5KRI - chains A and C of the 4 polymer chains in the assembly; structure by X-ray diffraction, 2.25 A resolution.

Chain A:
Name: Estrogen receptor
Source organism: Homo sapiens
Notes: fragment: ligand-binding domain
UniProtKB: P03372 (ESR1_HUMAN), isoform P03372-3; residues 298-554 here correspond to UniProt positions 125-381 (UniProt number = residue number - 173)
Sequence (257 residues; numbered 298 to 554; the number before each row is that of its first residue):
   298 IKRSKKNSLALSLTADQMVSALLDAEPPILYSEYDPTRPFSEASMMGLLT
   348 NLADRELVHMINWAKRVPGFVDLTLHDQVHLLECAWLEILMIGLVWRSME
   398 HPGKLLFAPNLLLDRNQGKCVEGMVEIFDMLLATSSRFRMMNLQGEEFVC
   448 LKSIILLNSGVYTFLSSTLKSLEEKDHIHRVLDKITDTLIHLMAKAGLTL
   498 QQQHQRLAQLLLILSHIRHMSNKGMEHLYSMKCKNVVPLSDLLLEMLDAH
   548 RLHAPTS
Not modelled in the structure: 298-304, 332-333, 462-469, 549-554
Construct notes: engineered mutation Ser537 (Tyr364 in P03372)
Ligand contacts: 6WM ((8R,9S,13S,14S,16R,17S)-13-methyl-16-(phenylmethyl)-6,7,8,9,11,12,14,15,16,17-decahydrocyclopenta[a]phenanthrene-3,17-diol): Met343, Leu346, Thr347, Leu349, Ala350, Glu353, Leu384, Leu387, Met388, Leu391, Arg394, Phe404, Met421, Ile424, Leu428, His524, Leu525, Met528

Chain C:
Name: NCOA2
Notes: fragment: Nuclear receptor-interacting peptide
Sequence (14 residues; row label = number of the first residue in the row):
   686 KHKILHRLLQDSSS
Not modelled in the structure: 686, 697-699

Chain A / chain C interface:
Contacting residue pairs (22; chain A residue first):
  Ile358(A) - Leu690(C)  hydrophobic
  Ile358(A) - Leu693(C)  hydrophobic
  Ile358(A) - Leu694(C)  hydrophobic
  Asn359(A) - Asp696(C)
  Lys362(A) - Leu693(C)
  Lys362(A) - Leu694(C)
  Lys362(A) - Asp696(C)  hydrogen bond (side chain-backbone)
  Leu372(A) - His691(C)
  Leu372(A) - Leu694(C)  hydrophobic
  Val376(A) - Leu690(C)  hydrophobic
  Val376(A) - His691(C)
  Val376(A) - Leu694(C)  hydrophobic
  Leu379(A) - Leu690(C)  hydrophobic
  Leu379(A) - Leu694(C)  hydrophobic
  Glu380(A) - Lys688(C)  salt bridge
  Glu380(A) - Leu690(C)
  Asp538(A) - Ile689(C)
  Leu539(A) - Ile689(C)
  Leu539(A) - Leu693(C)  hydrophobic
  Glu542(A) - Lys688(C)
  Glu542(A) - Ile689(C)  hydrogen bond (side chain-backbone)
  Met543(A) - Leu690(C)  hydrophobic
Also at the interface, not in a pair above, chain A (13 interface residues in all): Phe367, Gln375
Also at the interface, not in a pair above, chain C (9 interface residues in all): His687, Gln695

Overview:
Chain A and chain C form an interface of 13 and 9 residues respectively; the contacts include 2 hydrogen bonds
and 1 salt bridge. Polar contacts include Glu380(A)-Lys688(C), Lys362(A)-Asp696(C) and Glu542(A)-Ile689(C).
Chain A binds compound 6WM.
Here chain A is Estrogen receptor (Homo sapiens) and chain C is NCOA2. Entry 5KRI (Crystal Structure of the
ER-alpha Ligand-binding Domain (Y537S) in Complex with 16b-benzyl 17b-estradiol) was determined by X-ray
diffraction (same publication as 5KR9, 5KRA, 5KRC, 5KRF, 5KRH, 5KRJ and 43 further entries).
